8QQK - chains A and C of the 4 polymer chains in the assembly; structure by electron microscopy, 2.80 A resolution.

Chain A:
Protein: Cytochrome bo(3) ubiquinol oxidase subunit 1
From: Escherichia coli BL21(DE3)
Notes: EC 7.1.1.3
Reference sequence: P0ABI8 (CYOB_ECOLI); numbering as in UniProt (aligned over 1-663)
Sequence (663 residues; row label = number of the first residue in the row):
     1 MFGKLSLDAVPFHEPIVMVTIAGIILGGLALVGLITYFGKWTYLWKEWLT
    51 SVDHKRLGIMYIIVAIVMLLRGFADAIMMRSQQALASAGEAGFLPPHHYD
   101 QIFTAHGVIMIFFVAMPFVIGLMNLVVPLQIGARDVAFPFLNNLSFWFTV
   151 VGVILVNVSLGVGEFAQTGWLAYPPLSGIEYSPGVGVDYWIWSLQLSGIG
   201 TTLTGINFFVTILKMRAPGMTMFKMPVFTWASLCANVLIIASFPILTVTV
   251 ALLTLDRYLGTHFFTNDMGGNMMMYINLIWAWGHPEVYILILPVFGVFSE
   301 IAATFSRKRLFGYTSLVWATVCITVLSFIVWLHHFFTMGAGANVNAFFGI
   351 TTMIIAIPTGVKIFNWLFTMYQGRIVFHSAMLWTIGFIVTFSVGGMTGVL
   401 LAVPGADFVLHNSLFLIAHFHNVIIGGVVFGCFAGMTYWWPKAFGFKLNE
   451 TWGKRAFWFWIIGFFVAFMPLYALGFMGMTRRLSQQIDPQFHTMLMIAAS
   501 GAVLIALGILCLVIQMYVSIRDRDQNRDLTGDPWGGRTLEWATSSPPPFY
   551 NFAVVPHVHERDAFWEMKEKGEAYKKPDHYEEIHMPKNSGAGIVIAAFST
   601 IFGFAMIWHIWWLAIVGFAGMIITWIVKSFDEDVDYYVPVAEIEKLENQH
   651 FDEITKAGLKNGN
Not modelled in the structure: 662-663
Ion coordination: Cu ion: H284, H333, H334; heme o Fe near H419 (its only coordinating residue here); heme Fe near H421 (its only coordinating residue here)
Residues lining bound ligands:
  - 1,2-Distearoyl-sn-glycerophosphoethanolamine (3PE): W192, Q195, A251, T254, L255, Y258, L259, F602, M606, W611, I615, F618
  - heme (HEM): F73, A76, M79, R80, Q83, F103, T104, H106, G107, M110, I111, A115, G169, W170, L414, I417, F420, H421, I424, I425, V429, W460, F468, R481, R482, I505
  - heme o (HEO): W170, W280, H284, V287, Y288, L290, I291, H333, H334, T352, I355, A356, I357, T359, G360, I363, F364, F391, S392, G395, M396, G398, V399, L401, A402, D407, L410, H411, N412, L416, H419, F420, V423, I424, V428, R481
Curated features (UniProtKB/Swiss-Prot):
  - binding site (ubiquinone-8): R71, D75, H98
  - binding site (heme b): H106, W170, H421, R481, R482
  - binding site (Cu(2+)): H284, H333, H334
  - binding site (Fe(II)-heme o): Y288, H411, H419
  - cross-link: H284 to Y288 (1'-histidyl-3'-tyrosine (His-Tyr))
  - mutagenesis: H54 (H54A: 50% quinol oxidase activity), K55 (K55Q: No effect), R71 (R71H: No quinol oxidase activity; R71Q/L: Abolishes quinol oxidase activity), D75 (D75E: Very similar to wild-type; D75H: No quinol oxidase activity, altered binding of a semiquinone intermediate at the QH site; D75N: Abolishes quinol oxidase activity), R80 (R80Q: Abolishes quinol oxidase activity), H98 (H98F: About 1% quinol oxidase activity; H98N: Abolishes enzyme activity), Q101 (Q101N: Reduces quinol oxidase activity by 75%, decreased affinity for ubiquinol-1), I102 (I102W: No quinol oxidase activity), H106 (H106A: 2% quinol oxidase activity, loss of heme b, loss of heme o, loss of Cu(B)), D135 (D135N: Abolishes quinol oxidase activity), Y173 (Y173F: No effect), D188 (D188N: No effect), 15 further mutagenesis entries in UniProt

Chain C:
Protein: Cytochrome bo(3) ubiquinol oxidase subunit 3
From: Escherichia coli BL21(DE3)
Reference sequence: P0ABJ3 (CYOC_ECOLI); residues 1-204 here = UniProt positions 1-204
Sequence (204 residues; numbered 1 to 204; the number before each row is that of its first residue):
     1 MATDTLTHATAHAHEHGHHDAGGTKIFGFWIYLMSDCILFSILFATYAVL
    51 VNGTAGGPTGKDIFELPFVLVETFLLLFSSITYGMAAIAMYKNNKSQVIS
   101 WLALTWLFGAGFIGMEIYEFHHLIVNGMGPDRSGFLSAFFALVGTHGLHV
   151 TSGLIWMAVLMVQIARRGLTSTNRTRIMCLSLFWHFLDVVWICVFTVVYL
   201 MGAM
Residues lining bound ligands: 1,2-Distearoyl-sn-glycerophosphoethanolamine (3PE): E116, I117, F120, H121, I124, P130, F140, A141, G144, T145, G147, L148

Interface between chain A and chain C:
Pairs across the interface - 55 pairs, chain A then chain C:
  F138(A) with T24(C); K25(C)
  I206(A) with G28(C); Y32(C), hydrophobic
  F209(A) with F27(C), hydrophobic; I31(C), hydrophobic
  V210(A) with T24(C); F27(C), hydrophobic; G28(C)
  L213(A) with F27(C), hydrophobic
  K214(A) with G23(C); T24(C); F27(C)
  I240(A) with I31(C), hydrophobic; S35(C)
  A241(A) with I38(C)
  P244(A) with S35(C); L39(C)
  I245(A) with I42(C), hydrophobic
  V248(A) with L39(C); I42(C), hydrophobic; L43(C), hydrophobic
  L252(A) with T46(C)
  L259(A) with D131(C)
  G260(A) with D131(C)
  T261(A) with P130(C); S137(C)
  H262(A) with D131(C), hydrogen bond (side chain-backbone); G134(C); S137(C), hydrogen bond (backbone-side chain)
  F263(A) with L50(C); S137(C); A138(C), hydrophobic; A141(C), hydrophobic
  M268(A) with G53(C); A55(C); S133(C); G134(C), hydrogen bond (backbone-backbone)
  G269(A) with L50(C); G53(C); G134(C)
  N271(A) with L50(C)
  M274(A) with A45(C); V49(C), hydrophobic
  L278(A) with I42(C), hydrophobic; T46(C)
  H559(A) with T5(C), hydrogen bond
  H584(A) with D20(C), salt bridge
  I626(A) with V159(C), hydrophobic
  S629(A) with Q163(C), hydrogen bond; R176(C), hydrogen bond (backbone-side chain)
  F630(A) with V162(C), hydrophobic; Q163(C); R166(C)
  E632(A) with R167(C)
Also at the interface, not in a pair above, chain A (31 interface residues in all): A137, G270, H557
Also at the interface, not in a pair above, chain C (36 interface residues in all): T7, R132, I155

Summary:
The interface between chain A and chain C involves 31 residues on one side and 36 on the other, with 6
hydrogen bonds and 1 salt bridge. Among the polar pairs are H584(A)-D20(C), H262(A)-D131(C) and
H262(A)-S137(C). Bound to chain A: 1,2-Distearoyl-sn-glycerophosphoethanolamine, heme and heme o.
Here chain A is Cytochrome bo(3) ubiquinol oxidase subunit 1 and chain C is Cytochrome bo(3) ubiquinol oxidase
subunit 3, both from Escherichia coli BL21(DE3). Entry 8QQK (Cryo-EM structure of E. coli cytochrome bo3
quinol oxidase assembled in peptidiscs) was determined by electron microscopy.
